PDB entry 6Q15 | electron microscopy, 5.15 A resolution (low resolution: residue-level contacts below are approximate; hydrogen-bond / salt-bridge calls are withheld) | chains BG and BM of the 110 polymer chains in the assembly

Chain BG (and BM):
Name: Protein PrgI
From: Salmonella typhimurium (strain LT2 / SGSC1412 / ATCC 700720)
Notes: chain BM of this document is another copy of the same molecule, construct and numbering; everything in this record applies to it too
UniProtKB: P41784 (PRGI_SALTY); residues 1-80 here = UniProt positions 1-80
Chain sequence (80 residues; numbered 1 to 80; the number before each row is that of its first residue):
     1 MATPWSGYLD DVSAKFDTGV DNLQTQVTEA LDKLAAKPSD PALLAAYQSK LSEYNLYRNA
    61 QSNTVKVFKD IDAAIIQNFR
Disordered / not traced: 1-2

Interface between chain BG and chain BM:
Pairs across the interface - 33 pairs, chain BG then chain BM:
  Val20(BG) - Trp5(BM)
  Asp21(BG) - Thr3(BM)
  Asp21(BG) - Trp5(BM)
  Asn22(BG) - Pro4(BM)
  Asn22(BG) - Trp5(BM)
  Gln26(BG) - Pro4(BM)
  Gln26(BG) - Trp5(BM)
  Pro41(BG) - Tyr54(BM)
  Pro41(BG) - Arg58(BM)
  Ala42(BG) - Arg58(BM)
  Ala45(BG) - Arg58(BM)
  Ala45(BG) - Gln61(BM)
  Gln48(BG) - Ser62(BM)
  Gln48(BG) - Val65(BM)
  Ser49(BG) - Ser13(BM)
  Lys50(BG) - Trp5(BM)
  Lys50(BG) - Ser6(BM)
  Lys50(BG) - Asp10(BM)
  Ser52(BG) - Leu9(BM)
  Ser52(BG) - Lys69(BM)
  Glu53(BG) - Trp5(BM)
  Glu53(BG) - Gly7(BM)
  Glu53(BG) - Leu9(BM)
  Glu53(BG) - Asp10(BM)
  Asn55(BG) - Lys69(BM)
  Leu56(BG) - Leu9(BM)
  Leu56(BG) - Asp72(BM)
  Leu56(BG) - Ile76(BM)
  Asn59(BG) - Ile76(BM)
  Ala60(BG) - Ile76(BM)
  Asn63(BG) - Ile76(BM)
  Asn63(BG) - Arg80(BM)
  Val67(BG) - Arg80(BM)
Other interface residues (no listed pair), chain BG (21 interface residues in all): Gly19, Leu23, Lys66
Other interface residues (no listed pair), chain BM (20 interface residues in all): Lys66, Ala73, Phe79

Overview:
21 residues of chain BG and 20 residues of chain BM are in contact.
Chain BG and chain BM are both Protein PrgI (Salmonella typhimurium (strain LT2 / SGSC1412 / ATCC 700720));
the structure, Structure of the Salmonella SPI-1 injectisome needle complex, was determined by electron
microscopy together with 6PEE, 6PEM, 6PEP, 6Q14 and 6Q16 from the same study.
